Entry 8EI1 (X-ray diffraction, 2.89 A resolution); this record covers chains B and C of the 8 polymer chains in the assembly.

== Chain B (and C) ==
Protein: Cullin-4B
From: Homo sapiens
Notes: fragment: N-terminal domain; chain C of this document is another copy of the same molecule, construct and numbering; everything in this record applies to it too
Reference sequence: Q13620 (CUL4B_HUMAN); residues 188-539 here correspond to UniProt positions 206-557 (UniProt number = residue number + 18)
Sequence (354 residues; row label = number of the first residue in the row):
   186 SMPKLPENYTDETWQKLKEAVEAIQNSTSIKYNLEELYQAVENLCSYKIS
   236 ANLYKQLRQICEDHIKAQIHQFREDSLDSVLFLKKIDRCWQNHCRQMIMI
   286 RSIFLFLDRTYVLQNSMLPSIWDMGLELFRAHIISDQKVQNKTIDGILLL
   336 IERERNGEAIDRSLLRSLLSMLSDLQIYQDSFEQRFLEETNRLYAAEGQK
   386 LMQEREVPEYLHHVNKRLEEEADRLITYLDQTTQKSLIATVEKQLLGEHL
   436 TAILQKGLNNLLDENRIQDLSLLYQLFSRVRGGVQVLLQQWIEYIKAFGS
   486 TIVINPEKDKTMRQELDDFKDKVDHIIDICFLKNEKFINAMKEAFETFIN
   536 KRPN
Unresolved in the structure: 186-195 (chain C: 186-195, 533-539)
Sequence notes: expression tag (186-187); conflict Arg-498 (Val516 in Q13620), Asp-502 (Leu520 in Q13620)

== Interface between chain B and chain C ==
Pairs across the interface - 49 pairs, chain B then chain C:
  Ala-208(B) / Leu-219(C)
  Ile-209(B) / Leu-219(C)  hydrophobic
  Ser-212(B) / Asn-218(C)
  Ser-212(B) / Leu-219(C)
  Ser-212(B) / Glu-220(C)  hydrogen bond (backbone-backbone)
  Thr-213(B) / Asn-218(C)
  Thr-213(B) / Leu-219(C)  hydrogen bond (backbone-backbone)
  Ser-214(B) / Tyr-217(C)
  Ser-214(B) / Asn-218(C)  hydrogen bond (side chain-backbone)
  Tyr-217(B) / Ser-214(C)
  Asn-218(B) / Ser-212(C)
  Asn-218(B) / Thr-213(C)
  Asn-218(B) / Ser-214(C)  hydrogen bond (backbone-side chain)
  Leu-219(B) / Ala-208(C)
  Leu-219(B) / Ile-209(C)  hydrophobic
  Leu-219(B) / Ser-212(C)  hydrogen bond (backbone-backbone)
  Leu-219(B) / Thr-213(C)  hydrogen bond (backbone-backbone)
  Leu-219(B) / Met-284(C)  hydrophobic
  Glu-220(B) / Ser-212(C)  hydrogen bond (backbone-backbone)
  Tyr-223(B) / Arg-280(C)
  Tyr-223(B) / Met-284(C)
  Arg-273(B) / Glu-227(C)  salt bridge
  Trp-275(B) / Arg-294(C)
  Gln-276(B) / Leu-290(C)
  Cys-279(B) / Arg-294(C)
  Arg-280(B) / Tyr-223(C)
  Arg-280(B) / Ser-287(C)  hydrogen bond (backbone-side chain)
  Arg-280(B) / Leu-290(C)
  Ile-283(B) / Ile-283(C)
  Ile-283(B) / Arg-286(C)
  Ile-283(B) / Ser-287(C)
  Met-284(B) / Leu-219(C)  hydrophobic
  Met-284(B) / Tyr-223(C)
  Met-284(B) / Met-284(C)  hydrophobic
  Met-284(B) / Ser-287(C)
  Arg-286(B) / Ile-283(C)
  Ser-287(B) / Arg-280(C)  hydrogen bond (side chain-backbone)
  Ser-287(B) / Ile-283(C)
  Ser-287(B) / Met-284(C)
  Leu-290(B) / Arg-280(C)
  Arg-294(B) / Trp-275(C)
  Arg-294(B) / Gln-276(C)  hydrogen bond
  Arg-294(B) / Cys-279(C)  hydrogen bond
  Val-297(B) / Arg-351(C)
  Leu-298(B) / Ser-348(C)
  Leu-298(B) / Arg-351(C)
  Ser-348(B) / Leu-298(C)
  Arg-351(B) / Val-297(C)
  Arg-351(B) / Leu-298(C)
Also at the interface, not in a pair above, chain B (28 interface residues in all): Ile-215, Ile-288, Ser-352
Also at the interface, not in a pair above, chain C (27 interface residues in all): Ile-215, Ile-288

== Summary ==
The interface between chain B and chain C involves 28 residues on one side and 27 on the other, with 11
hydrogen bonds and 1 salt bridge. Among the polar pairs are Arg-273(B)/Glu-227(C), Ser-214(B)/Asn-218(C) and
Arg-280(B)/Ser-287(C).
Both chains are Cullin-4B (Homo sapiens). Entry 8EI1 (Crystal structure of the N-terminal domain of CUL4B in
complex with H316, a Helicon Polypeptide) was determined by X-ray diffraction (same publication as 8EHZ, 8EI0,
8EI2, 8EI3, 8EI5, 8EI6 and 6 further entries).
